Entry 8XJO (electron microscopy, 3.11 A resolution); this record covers chains B and C of the 5 polymer chains in the assembly.

[Chain B]
Name: Guanine nucleotide-binding protein G(I)/G(S)/G(T) subunit beta-1
From: Homo sapiens
UniProtKB: P62873 (GBB1_HUMAN); residue numbers follow UniProt; this construct covers 2-340
Sequence (376 residues; each row starts with the number of its first residue; numbers below 1 keep their minus sign (Met-9 is residue -9)):
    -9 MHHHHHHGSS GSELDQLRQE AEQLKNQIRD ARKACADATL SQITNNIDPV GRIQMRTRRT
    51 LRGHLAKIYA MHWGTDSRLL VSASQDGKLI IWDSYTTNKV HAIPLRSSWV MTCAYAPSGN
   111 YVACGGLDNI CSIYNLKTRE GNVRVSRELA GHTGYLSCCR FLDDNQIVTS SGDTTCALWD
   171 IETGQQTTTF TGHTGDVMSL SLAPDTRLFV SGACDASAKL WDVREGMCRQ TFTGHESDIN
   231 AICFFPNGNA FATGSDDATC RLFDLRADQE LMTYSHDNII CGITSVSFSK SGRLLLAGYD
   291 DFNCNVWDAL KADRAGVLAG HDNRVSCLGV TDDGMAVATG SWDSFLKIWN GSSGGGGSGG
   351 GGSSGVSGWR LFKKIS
Unresolved in the structure: -9 to 1, 344-366
Construct notes: initiating methionine (-9); expression tag (-8 to 1, 341-366)
Curated features (UniProtKB/Swiss-Prot):
  - modified residue: Ser2 (N-acetylserine), His266 (Phosphohistidine)
  - natural variant: Leu30 (L30F: In MRD42; uncertain significance), Arg52 (R52G: In MRD42), Gly64 (G64V: In MRD42), Asp76 (D76E: In MRD42; D76G: In MRD42), Gly77 (G77S: In MRD42), Lys78 (K78R: In MRD42), Ile80 (I80N: In MRD42; I80T: In MRD42), His91 (H91R: In MRD42; uncertain significance), Ala92 (A92T: In MRD42), Pro94 (P94S: In MRD42), Leu95 (L95P: In MRD42), Arg96 (R96L: In MRD42), 5 further natural variant entries in UniProt

[Chain C]
Name: Guanine nucleotide-binding protein G(I)/G(S)/G(O) subunit gamma-2
From: Homo sapiens
UniProtKB: P59768 (GBG2_HUMAN); residue numbers follow UniProt; this construct covers 1-71
Sequence (71 residues; row label = number of the first residue in the row):
     1 MASNNTASIA QARKLVEQLK MEANIDRIKV SKAAADLMAY CEAHAKEDPL LTPVPASENP
    61 FREKKFFCAI L
Unresolved in the structure: 1-5, 63-71
Curated features (UniProtKB/Swiss-Prot):
  - modified residue: Ala2 (N-acetylalanine), Cys68 (Cysteine methyl ester)
  - lipidation: Cys68 (S-geranylgeranyl cysteine)

[Chain B / chain C interface]
Contacting residue pairs - 90 pairs, chain B then chain C:
  Glu3(B) - Ile9(C)
  Glu3(B) - Arg13(C)  salt bridge
  Leu4(B) - Ile9(C)  hydrophobic
  Leu4(B) - Ala12(C)  hydrophobic
  Leu7(B) - Ile9(C)  hydrophobic
  Leu7(B) - Arg13(C)
  Leu7(B) - Val16(C)
  Glu10(B) - Val16(C)
  Ala11(B) - Leu19(C)
  Leu14(B) - Val16(C)
  Leu14(B) - Leu19(C)  hydrophobic
  Lys15(B) - Leu19(C)
  Ile18(B) - Leu19(C)  hydrophobic
  Ile18(B) - Ala23(C)  hydrophobic
  Ile18(B) - Arg27(C)
  Ala21(B) - Arg27(C)
  Ala24(B) - Lys29(C)  hydrogen bond (backbone-side chain)
  Cys25(B) - Ile28(C)
  Cys25(B) - Lys29(C)
  Cys25(B) - Val30(C)  hydrogen bond (backbone-backbone)
  Ala26(B) - Val30(C)  hydrophobic
  Asp27(B) - Lys29(C)
  Asp27(B) - Val30(C)  hydrogen bond (side chain-backbone)
  Asp27(B) - Ser31(C)  hydrogen bond
  Ala28(B) - Val30(C)
  Leu30(B) - Ala34(C)  hydrophobic
  Ile33(B) - Ala34(C)  hydrophobic
  Ile37(B) - Met38(C)  hydrophobic
  Val40(B) - Leu51(C)  hydrophobic
  Met45(B) - Leu50(C)  hydrophobic
  Arg48(B) - Phe61(C)
  Arg49(B) - Pro60(C)
  Arg49(B) - Phe61(C)  hydrogen bond (side chain-backbone)
  Arg49(B) - Arg62(C)  hydrogen bond (side chain-backbone)
  Ser84(B) - Phe61(C)
  Tyr85(B) - Pro60(C)
  Tyr85(B) - Phe61(C)  hydrophobic
  Thr181(B) - Lys14(C)
  Cys218(B) - Gln18(C)  hydrogen bond (backbone-side chain)
  Arg219(B) - Glu22(C)
  Gln220(B) - Ile25(C)
  Thr221(B) - Glu22(C)  hydrogen bond
  Phe235(B) - Leu37(C)  hydrophobic
  Phe235(B) - Tyr40(C)  hydrophobic
  Phe235(B) - Cys41(C)  hydrophobic
  Pro236(B) - Tyr40(C)
  Asn237(B) - Tyr40(C)
  Ala240(B) - Leu37(C)  hydrophobic
  Leu252(B) - Leu37(C)  hydrophobic
  Asp254(B) - Ala33(C)
  Arg256(B) - Asp26(C)
  Arg256(B) - Arg27(C)
  Arg256(B) - Ile28(C)
  Arg256(B) - Asp36(C)  salt bridge
  Ala257(B) - Ile28(C)
  Ala257(B) - Ala33(C)  hydrophobic
  Asp258(B) - Ile25(C)
  Asp258(B) - Arg27(C)  salt bridge
  Gln259(B) - Val30(C)
  Leu261(B) - Val30(C)  hydrophobic
  Leu261(B) - Leu37(C)  hydrophobic
  Ser279(B) - Asp48(C)  hydrogen bond
  Lys280(B) - Glu47(C)
  Lys280(B) - Asp48(C)
  Ser281(B) - Tyr40(C)
  Ser281(B) - Cys41(C)
  Ser281(B) - His44(C)
  Ser281(B) - Asp48(C)  hydrogen bond
  Gly282(B) - Cys41(C)
  Arg283(B) - Cys41(C)
  Arg283(B) - Leu51(C)
  Leu300(B) - Cys41(C)  hydrophobic
  Val320(B) - Leu50(C)  hydrophobic
  Asp323(B) - Pro49(C)
  Gly324(B) - Pro49(C)
  Gly324(B) - Leu50(C)
  Met325(B) - Pro49(C)  hydrophobic
  Met325(B) - Leu50(C)
  Met325(B) - Val54(C)  hydrophobic
  Met325(B) - Asn59(C)
  Met325(B) - Pro60(C)
  Ala326(B) - Phe61(C)  hydrophobic
  Ile338(B) - Phe61(C)  hydrophobic
  Asn340(B) - Asn59(C)  hydrogen bond
  Asn340(B) - Phe61(C)
  Gly341(B) - Pro53(C)
  Ser342(B) - Pro53(C)
  Ser343(B) - Pro53(C)  hydrogen bond (side chain-backbone)
  Ser343(B) - Val54(C)  hydrogen bond (side chain-backbone)
  Ser343(B) - Pro55(C)
Other interface residues (no listed pair), chain B (62 interface residues in all): Gln17, Arg22, Ile43, Trp63, Leu284, Val327, Trp339
Other interface residues (no listed pair), chain C (40 interface residues in all): Ser8, Lys20, Ala45, Glu58

[Overview]
Chain B and chain C form an interface of 62 and 40 residues respectively; the contacts include 13 hydrogen
bonds and 3 salt bridges. Polar pairs include Glu3(B)-Arg13(C), Arg256(B)-Asp36(C) and Asp258(B)-Arg27(C).
Here chain B is Guanine nucleotide-binding protein G(I)/G(S)/G(T) subunit beta-1 and chain C is Guanine
nucleotide-binding protein G(I)/G(S)/G(O) subunit gamma-2, both from Homo sapiens. Entry 8XJO (U46619 bound
Thromboxane A2 receptor-Gq Protein Complex) was determined by electron microscopy (same publication as 8XJK,
8XJL, 8XJM and 8XJN).
